Entry 7LTF (X-ray diffraction, 2.20 A resolution); this record covers chains A and D of the 4 polymer chains in the assembly.

[Chain A]
Protein: TP-methylase family protein
Source organism: Shewanella oneidensis
UniProtKB: Q8EGW3 (Q8EGW3_SHEON); numbering as in UniProt (aligned over 1-263)
Chain sequence (263 residues; row label = number of the first residue in the row):
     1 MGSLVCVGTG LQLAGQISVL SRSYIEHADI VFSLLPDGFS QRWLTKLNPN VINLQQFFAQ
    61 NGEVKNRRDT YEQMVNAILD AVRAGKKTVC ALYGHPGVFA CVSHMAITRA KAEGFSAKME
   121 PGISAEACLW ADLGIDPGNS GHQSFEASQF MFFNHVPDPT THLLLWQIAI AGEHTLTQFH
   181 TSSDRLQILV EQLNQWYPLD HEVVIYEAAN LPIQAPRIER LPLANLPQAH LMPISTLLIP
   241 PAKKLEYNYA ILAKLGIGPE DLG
Not modelled in the structure: 1
Sequence notes: engineered mutation Phe-58 (Tyr in Q8EGW3)
From the paper describing this entry:
  - mutagenesis - R67K (100-fold), Y71F (100-fold), Y93F: decreased catalytic activity
  - mutagenesis - Y93F (3.8-fold): decreased binding to SAM
  - mutagenesis - R67A: abolished catalytic activity
  - catalytic residues: Arg-67, Tyr-71

[Chain D]
Protein: LigA domain-containing protein
Source organism: Shewanella oneidensis
UniProtKB: Q8EGW2 (Q8EGW2_SHEON); numbering as in UniProt (aligned over 1-71)
Chain sequence (71 residues; row label = number of the first residue in the row):
     1 MSGLSDFFTQ LGQDAQLMED YKQNPEAVMR AHGLTDEQIN AVMTGDMEKL KTLSGDSSYQ
    61 SYLVISHGNG D
Not modelled in the structure: 1-3
Modified positions: Leu-63 (N-methylleucine; MLE); Ile-65 (N-methyl-isoleucine; IML)

[How chain A and chain D interact]
Contacting residue pairs (16; chain A residue first):
  Val-19(A) / Gln-13(D)
  Leu-20(A) / Gly-12(D)
  Leu-20(A) / Gln-13(D)
  Leu-20(A) / Ala-15(D)
  Ser-23(A) / Gln-13(D)
  Ser-23(A) / Asp-14(D)
  Ser-23(A) / Ala-15(D)  hydrogen bond (side chain-backbone)
  Tyr-24(A) / Ala-15(D)
  Tyr-24(A) / Met-18(D)
  Tyr-24(A) / Glu-19(D)  hydrogen bond
  His-27(A) / Gln-16(D)
  Lys-87(A) / Gln-16(D)
  Lys-118(A) / Glu-19(D)
  Lys-118(A) / Lys-22(D)
  Leu-262(A) / Asn-69(D)
  Gly-263(A) / Asn-69(D)  hydrogen bond (backbone-side chain)
Interface residues without a listed pair, chain A (10 interface residues in all): Val-5

[In short]
Chain A and chain D form an interface of 10 and 9 residues respectively, with 3 hydrogen bonds. Among the
polar pairs are Ser-23(A)/Ala-15(D), Tyr-24(A)/Glu-19(D) and Gly-263(A)/Asn-69(D). From the paper: catalytic
residues Arg-67(A) and Tyr-71(A); R67K, Y71F and Y93F of chain A reduce catalytic activity.
Chain A is TP-methylase family protein and chain D is LigA domain-containing protein, both from Shewanella
oneidensis; the structure, Structure of the alpha-N-methyltransferase (SonM mutant Y58F) and RiPP precursor
(SonA) heteromeric complex (no cofactor), was determined by X-ray diffraction together with 7LTC, 7LTE, 7LTH,
7LTR and 7LTS from the same study.
